PDB entry 8AS9 | X-ray diffraction, 3.40 A resolution | chains D and C of the 4 polymer chains in the assembly

[Chain D]
Name: KN-motif NCoR1 BBD fusion, Nuclear receptor corepressor 1
UniProt: chimeric construct of Q8BRZ8, O75376: residues 1-31 from Q8BRZ8 (Q8BRZ8_MOUSE) positions 30-60 (UniProt number = residue number + 29); residues 36-51 from O75376 positions 1341-1356 (UniProt number = residue number + 1305)
Chain sequence (51 residues; row label = number of the first residue in the row):
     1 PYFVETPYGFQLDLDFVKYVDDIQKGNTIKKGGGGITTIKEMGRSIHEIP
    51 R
Unresolved in the structure: 27-35
Construct notes: linker (32-35)
Reported in the primary citation:
  - contacts within the chain: Leu12-Leu14 (hydrophobic contact)
  - mutagenesis - L12E, L14E, F16E, V20E: abolished localization
  - mutagenesis - L12E, F16E: abolished binding to Talin-1 (chain C)

[Chain C]
Name: Talin-1
Organism: Mus musculus
UniProt: P26039 (TLN1_MOUSE); residues 1359-1659 here = UniProt positions 1359-1659
Chain sequence (309 residues; numbered 1351 to 1659; the number before each row is that of its first residue):
  1351 GIDPFTKHGQKECDNALRQLETVRELLENPVQPINDMSYFGCLDSVMENS
  1401 KVLGEAMTGISQNAKNGNLPEFGDAIATASKALCGFTEAAAQAAYLVGVS
  1451 DPNSQAGQQGLVEPTQFARANQAIQMACQSLGEPGCTQAQVLSAATIVAK
  1501 HTSALCNSCRLASARTANPTAKRQFVQSAKEVANSTANLVKTIKALDGDF
  1551 TEENRAQCRAATAPLLEAVDNLSAFASNPEFSSVPAQISPEGRAAMEPIV
  1601 ISAKTMLESAGGLIQTARALAVNPRDPPRWSVLAGHSRTVSDSIKKLITS
  1651 MRDKAPGQL
Unresolved in the structure: 1351-1353
Construct notes: expression tag (1351-1358)
Swiss-Prot annotation at these positions:
  - modified residue: Lys1544 (N6-acetyllysine)
  - mutagenesis: Gly1404 (G1404L: Does not affect focal adhesion (FA) formation, cell adhesion and spreading. Impairs the interaction with KANK1 and abrogates KANK1 association with FAs ...), Trp1630 (W1630A: Impairs the interaction with KANK1), Ser1641 (S1641E: Does not significantly affect the interaction with KANK1)
Reported in the primary citation:
  - mutagenesis - G1404L: abolished binding to KN-motif NCoR1 BBD fusion, Nuclear receptor corepressor 1 (chain D)

[Chain D / chain C interface]
Residue-residue contacts (41):
  Val4(D) - Thr1408(C)
  Glu5(D) - Gln1412(C)
  Thr6(D) - Ser1411(C)
  Thr6(D) - Trp1630(C)
  Pro7(D) - Lys1415(C)
  Pro7(D) - Trp1630(C)  hydrophobic
  Tyr8(D) - Arg1625(C)  hydrogen bond
  Tyr8(D) - Asp1626(C)
  Tyr8(D) - Pro1627(C)  hydrophobic
  Tyr8(D) - Trp1630(C)
  Phe10(D) - Pro1627(C)
  Phe10(D) - Trp1630(C)  hydrophobic
  Phe10(D) - Ser1631(C)
  Phe10(D) - Ala1634(C)  hydrophobic
  Gln11(D) - Ala1634(C)
  Gln11(D) - Ser1637(C)  hydrogen bond (backbone-side chain)
  Leu12(D) - Met1407(C)
  Leu12(D) - Ser1411(C)
  Leu12(D) - Leu1633(C)  hydrophobic
  Leu12(D) - Ser1637(C)
  Asp13(D) - Ser1637(C)  hydrogen bond (backbone-side chain)
  Asp13(D) - Arg1638(C)  salt bridge
  Asp13(D) - Ser1641(C)  hydrogen bond
  Leu14(D) - Met1407(C)  hydrophobic
  Leu14(D) - Thr1408(C)
  Asp15(D) - Ser1641(C)  hydrogen bond (backbone-side chain)
  Asp15(D) - Lys1645(C)
  Phe16(D) - Ser1400(C)
  Phe16(D) - Met1407(C)  hydrophobic
  Phe16(D) - Ser1641(C)  hydrogen bond (backbone-side chain)
  Phe16(D) - Ile1644(C)  hydrophobic
  Phe16(D) - Lys1645(C)
  Val17(D) - Gly1404(C)
  Tyr19(D) - Lys1645(C)
  Tyr19(D) - Ile1648(C)  hydrophobic
  Tyr19(D) - Thr1649(C)  hydrogen bond
  Tyr19(D) - Arg1652(C)
  Val20(D) - Met1397(C)  hydrophobic
  Val20(D) - Ser1400(C)
  Val20(D) - Ile1648(C)  hydrophobic
  Ile23(D) - Arg1652(C)
Also at the interface, not in a pair above, chain D (17 interface residues in all): Gln24
Also at the interface, not in a pair above, chain C (28 interface residues in all): Glu1398, Lys1401, Leu1403, Pro1624, Asp1642
From the paper, about this interface:
  - specific contacts: Leu14(D)-Gly1404(C)
  - interface residues, chain D: Leu12(D), Leu14(D), Phe16(D), Val20(D)
  - hot spots on chain D (mutagenesis) - L14E, V20E: decreased binding to Talin-1 (chain C)
  - hot spots on chain D (mutagenesis) - L14E, V20E: abolished binding to GFP-talin-cBAK
  - interface residues, chain C: Ser1637(C), Arg1638(C), Ser1641(C), Lys1645(C), Thr1649(C), Arg1652(C)

[In short]
The interface between chain D and chain C involves 17 residues on one side and 28 on the other, with 7
hydrogen bonds and 1 salt bridge. Polar pairs include Asp13(D)-Arg1638(C), Tyr8(D)-Arg1625(C) and
Gln11(D)-Ser1637(C). The authors report a contact between Leu14(D) and Gly1404(C). From the paper: L12E, L14E
and F16E of chain D, among others, abolish localization; interface residues Leu12(D), Leu14(D) and Ser1637(C)
among others; 5 substitutions were tested in all.
Chain D is KN-motif NCoR1 BBD fusion, Nuclear receptor corepressor 1 and chain C is Talin-1 (Mus musculus);
the structure, Crystal structure of the talin-KANK1 complex, was determined by X-ray diffraction.
